PDB entry 6DCQ | electron microscopy, 3.10 A resolution | chains A and E of the 10 polymer chains in the assembly

# Chain A (and E)
Molecule: Envelope glycoprotein gp160
Organism: Human immunodeficiency virus 1
Notes: fragment: GP120 domain residues 28-507; chain E of this document is another copy of the same molecule, construct and numbering; everything in this record applies to it too
UniProt: A0A2H4K974 (A0A2H4K974_9HIV1); the construct lacks a stretch of the UniProt sequence and is renumbered around it, so the offset changes along the chain: 29-136 = UniProt 28-135; 140-185 = UniProt 136-181; 187-309 = UniProt 189-311; 312-323 = UniProt 312-323; 4 more segments
Sequence (480 residues; each row starts with the number of its first residue; note: 13 numbers in that range are skipped by the numbering (no residue carries them; nothing is unmodelled there); a row labelled like 185A-185G holds insertion residues (185A, then the next letters in order)):
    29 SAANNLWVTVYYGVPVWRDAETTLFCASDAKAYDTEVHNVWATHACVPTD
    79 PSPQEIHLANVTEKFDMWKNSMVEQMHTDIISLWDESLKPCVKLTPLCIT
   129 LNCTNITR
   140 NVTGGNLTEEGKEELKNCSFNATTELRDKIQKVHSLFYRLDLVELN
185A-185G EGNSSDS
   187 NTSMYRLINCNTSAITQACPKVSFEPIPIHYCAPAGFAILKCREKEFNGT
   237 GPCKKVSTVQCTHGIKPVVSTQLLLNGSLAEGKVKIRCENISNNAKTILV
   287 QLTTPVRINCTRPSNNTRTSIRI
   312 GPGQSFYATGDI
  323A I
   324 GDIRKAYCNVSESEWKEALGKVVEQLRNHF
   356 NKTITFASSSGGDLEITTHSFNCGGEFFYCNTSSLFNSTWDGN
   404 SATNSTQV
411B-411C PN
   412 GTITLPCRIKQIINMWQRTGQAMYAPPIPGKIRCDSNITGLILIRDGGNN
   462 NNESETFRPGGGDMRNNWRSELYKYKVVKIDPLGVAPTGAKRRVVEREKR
Disordered / not traced: 29-31, 59-70, 140-146, 185A-185G, 404-410, 459-463, 508-511 (chain E: 29-31, 140-144, 185A-185G, 404-410, 458-462, 507-511)
Cystine bridges: Cys54-Cys74, Cys119-Cys205, Cys126-Cys196, Cys131-Cys157, Cys218-Cys247, Cys228-Cys239, Cys296-Cys331, Cys378-Cys445, Cys385-Cys418
Glycans and other covalent adducts: N-acetylglucosamine (NAG) linked to Asn88, Asn130, Asn156, Asn160, Asn234, Asn262, Asn295, Asn301, Asn332, Asn356, Asn386, Asn392, Asn448; glycan linked to Asn197
What the authors report for this chain:
  - post-translational modification sites: Asn130, Asn156, Asn160, Asn262

# How chain A and chain E interact
Contacting residue pairs - 16 pairs, chain A then chain E:
  Glu164(A) with Cys126(E); Arg192(E), salt bridge; Cys196(E), hydrogen bond; Asn197(E), hydrogen bond (side chain-backbone)
  Leu165(A) with Cys126(E); Ile127(E); Thr128(E)
  Arg166(A) with Thr123(E); Cys126(E), hydrogen bond (backbone-backbone); Ile127(E)
  Asp167(A) with Thr128(E), hydrogen bond
  Arg308(A) with Asn197(E), hydrogen bond
  Pro313(A) with Cys196(E); Ser199(E)
  Gly314(A) with Asn197(E), hydrogen bond (backbone-backbone); Thr198(E)
Also at the interface, not in a pair above, chain A (8 interface residues in all): Lys168

# Summary
8 residues of chain A face 9 of chain E across their interface, with 6 hydrogen bonds and 1 salt bridge. Polar
pairs include Glu164(A)-Arg192(E), Glu164(A)-Cys196(E) and Glu164(A)-Asn197(E). Covalently linked
N-acetylglucosamine: at Asn88(A), Asn130(A), Asn156(A), Asn160(A), Asn234(A) and Asn262(A) and 7 more. The
paper reports modification sites Asn130(A), Asn156(A) and Asn160(A) among others.
Both chains are Envelope glycoprotein gp160 (Human immunodeficiency virus 1). Entry 6DCQ (Ectodomain of full
length, wild type HIV-1 glycoprotein clone PC64M18C043 in complex with PGT151 Fab) was determined by electron
microscopy together with 6CA6 from the same study.
